3CK4 - chains A and D of the 4 polymer chains in the assembly; structure by X-ray diffraction, 1.70 A resolution.

[Chain A (and D)]
Molecule: GCN4 leucine zipper
Source organism: Saccharomyces cerevisiae
Notes: chain D of this document is another copy of the same molecule, construct and numbering; everything in this record applies to it too
UniProtKB: P03069 (GCN4_YEAST); residues 4-34 here correspond to UniProt positions 251-281 (UniProt number = residue number + 247)
Sequence (34 residues; each row starts with the number of its first residue):
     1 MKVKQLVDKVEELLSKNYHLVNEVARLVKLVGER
Not modelled in the structure: 32-34 (chain D: 1)
Differences from the reference sequence: expression tag (1-3); engineered mutation Val-7 (Glu254 in P03069), Val-21 (Glu268 in P03069), Val-28 (Lys275 in P03069)
UniProt features mapped onto this chain:
  - region: Leu-6 to Leu-27 (Leucine-zipper)

[Chain A / chain D interface]
Residue-residue contacts - 16 pairs, chain A then chain D:
  Val-7(A) with Gly-32(D)
  Val-10(A) with Val-24(D), hydrophobic; Val-28(D), hydrophobic
  Glu-11(A) with Lys-29(D)
  Leu-14(A) with Val-21(D), hydrophobic; Val-24(D), hydrophobic; Ala-25(D)
  Asn-17(A) with Val-21(D)
  Tyr-18(A) with Tyr-18(D), hydrophobic; Val-21(D); Asn-22(D), hydrogen bond
  Val-21(A) with Leu-14(D)
  Ala-25(A) with Leu-14(D)
  Val-28(A) with Val-7(D), hydrophobic; Val-10(D), hydrophobic
  Lys-29(A) with Glu-11(D)
Interface residues without a listed pair, chain A (12 interface residues in all): Val-24, Val-31
Interface residues without a listed pair, chain D (13 interface residues in all): Val-3
Interface features reported in the paper:
  - pairs named by the authors: Leu-14(A)/Val-21(D), Leu-14(A)/Val-24(D), Leu-14(A)/Ala-25(D)

[Overview]
12 residues of chain A and 13 residues of chain D are in contact; the contacts include 1 hydrogen bond. The
hydrogen-bonded pair is Tyr-18(A)/Asn-22(D). The paper describes contacts between Leu-14(A) and Val-21(D),
Leu-14(A) and Val-24(D) and Leu-14(A) and Ala-25(D).
Chain A and chain D are both GCN4 leucine zipper (Saccharomyces cerevisiae); the structure, A heterospecific
leucine zipper tetramer, was determined by X-ray diffraction, deposited together with 3CRP.
